Entry 4DV6 (X-ray diffraction, 3.30 A resolution); this record covers chains A and M of the 21 polymer chains in the assembly.

Chain A:
Molecule: 16S rRNA
From: Thermus thermophilus
Sequence (1522 nucleotides; each row starts with the number of its first residue; note: 42 numbers in that range are skipped by the numbering (no residue carries them; nothing is unmodelled there); a row labelled like 190A-190L holds insertion residues (190A, then the next letters in order); numbering starts at 0):
     0 UUUGUUGGAGAGUUUGAUCCUGGCUCAGGGUGAACGCUGGCGGCGUGCCU
    50 AAGACAUGCAAGUCGUGCGGG
    73 CCGCGGGGUUUU
    88 ACUCCG
    95 UGGUC
   101 AGCGGCGGACGGGUGAGUAACGCGUGGGU
  129A G
   130 ACCUACCCGGAAGAGGGGGACAACCCGGGGAAACUCGGGCUAAUCCCCCA
   180 UGUGGACCCGC
190A-190L CCCUUGGGGUGU
   191 GUCCAAAGGGCUUU
   216 GCCCGCUUCCGGAUGGGCCCGCGUCCCAUCAGCUAGUUGGUGGGGUAAUG
   266 GCCCACCAAGGCGACGACGGGUAGCCGGUCUGAGAGGAUGGCCGGCCACA
   316 GGGGCACUGAGACACGGGCCCCACUCCUACGGGAGGCAGCAGUUAGGAAU
   366 CUUCCGCAAUGGGCGCAAGCCUGACGGAGCGACGCCGCUUGGAGGAAGAA
   416 GCCCUUCGGGGUGUAAACUCCUGAA
   442 CCCGGGACGAAACCCCCGACGA
   474 GGGGACUGACGGUACCGGG
   494 GUAAUAGCGCCGGCCAACUCCGUGCCAGCAGCCGCGGUAAUACGGAGGGC
   544 GCGAGCGUUACCCGGAUUCACUGGGCGUAAAGGGCGUGUAGGCGGCCUGG
   594 GGCGUCCCAUGUGAAAGACCACGGCUCAACCGUGGGGGAGCGUGGGAUAC
   644 GCUCAGGCUAGACGGUGGGAGAGGGUGGUGGAAUUCCCGGAGUAGCGGUG
   694 AAAUGCGCAGAUACCGGGAGGAACGCCGAUGGCGAAGGCAGCCACCUGGU
   744 CCACCCGUGACGCUGAGGCGCGAAAGCGUGGGGAGCAAACCGGAUUAGAU
   794 ACCCGGGUAGUCCACGCCCUAAACGAUGCGCGCUAGGUCUCUGGGUCU
   848 CCUGGGGGCCGAAGCUAACGCGUUAAGCGCGCCGCCUGGGGAGUACGGCC
   898 GCAAGGCUGAAACUCAAGGGAAUUGACGGGGGCCCGCACAAGCGGUGGAG
   948 CAUGUGGUUUAAUUCGAAGXAACGCGAAGAACCUUACCAGGCCUUGACAU
   998 GCUAGG
 1003A G
  1004 AACCCGGGUGAAAGCCUGGGGUGCCCC
1030A-1030D GCGA
  1031 GGGGAGCCCUAGCACAGGUGCUGCAUGGCCGUCGUCAGCUCGUGCCGUGA
  1081 GGUGUUGGGUUAAGUCCCGCAACGAGCGCAACCCCCGCCGUUAGUUGCCA
  1131 GCGGUUCGGCCGGGCACUCUAACGGGACUGCCCGCGAAA
  1171 GCGGGAGGAAGGAGGGGACGACGUCUGGUCAGCAUGGCCCUUACGGCCUG
  1221 GGCGACACACGUGCUACAAUGCCCACUACAAAGCGAUGCCACCCGGCAAC
  1271 GGGGAGCUAAUCGCAAAAAGGUGGGCCCAGUUCGGAUUGGGGUCUGCAAC
  1321 CCGACCCCAUGAAGCCGGAAUCGCUAGUAAUCGCGGAUCAG
 1361A C
  1362 CAUGCCGCGGUGAAUACGUUCCCGGGCCUUGUACACACXGCCXGUXACGC
  1412 CAUGGGAGCGGGCUCUACCCGAAGUCGCCGGG
  1446 AGCCUACGGG
  1459 CAGGCGCCGAGGGUAGGGCCCGUGACUGGGGCGAAGUCGUAACAAGGUAG
  1509 CUGUACCGGAAGGUGCGGCUGGAUCCACUCCUUUCU
Not modelled in the structure: 0-4, 1534-1538
Construct notes: engineered mutation G915 (A1538 in M26923.1); conflict C1534 (A2157 in M26923.1), A1535 (C2158 in M26923.1)
Modified / non-standard residues: PSU (pseudouridine-5'-monophosphate) at position 516, 7MG (7N-methyl-8-hydroguanosine-5'-monophosphate) at position 527, M2G (N2-dimethylguanosine-5'-monophosphate) at position 966, 5MC (5-methylcytidine-5'-monophosphate) at position 967, 2MG (2N-methylguanosine-5'-monophosphate) at position 1207, 5MC (5-methylcytidine-5'-monophosphate) at position 1400, 4OC (4n,o2'-methylcytidine-5'-monophosphate) at position 1402, 5MC (5-methylcytidine-5'-monophosphate) at position 1404, 5MC (5-methylcytidine-5'-monophosphate) at position 1407, UR3 (3-methyluridine-5'-monophoshate) at position 1498, MA6 (6N-dimethyladenosine-5'-monophoshate) at position 1518, MA6 (6N-dimethyladenosine-5'-monophoshate) at position 1519, PSU (pseudouridine-5'-monophosphate) at position 1540, PSU (pseudouridine-5'-monophosphate) at position 1541
Ion coordination: Mg2+ site 1 near U5 (its only coordinating residue here); Mg2+ site 2 near U12 (its only coordinating residue here); Mg2+ site 3: U13, U14; Mg2+ site 4 near G22 (its only coordinating residue here); Mg2+ site 5: C58, U387; Mg2+ site 6: A59, U387; Mg2+ site 7: G61, G105; Mg2+ site 8: G70, U98; Mg2+ site 9 near U98 (its only coordinating residue here); Mg2+ site 10 near G107 (its only coordinating residue here); Mg2+ site 11 near G111 (its only coordinating residue here); Mg2+ site 12: G117, G289; 105 more Mg2+ sites not listed

Chain M:
Protein: ribosomal protein S13
From: Thermus thermophilus
UniProt: P80377 (RS13_THET8); residue numbers follow UniProt; this construct covers 1-126
Sequence (126 residues; row label = number of the first residue in the row):
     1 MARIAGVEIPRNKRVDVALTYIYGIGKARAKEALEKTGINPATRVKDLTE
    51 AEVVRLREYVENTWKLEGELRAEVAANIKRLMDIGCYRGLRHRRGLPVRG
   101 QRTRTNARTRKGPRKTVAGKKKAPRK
Not modelled in the structure: 1, 120-126

How chain A and chain M interact:
Residue-residue contacts - 87 pairs, chain A then chain M:
  G947(A) / Arg-108(M)  phosphate contact
  G947(A) / Thr-109(M)  hydrogen bond to the phosphate
  G947(A) / Arg-114(M)  salt bridge to the phosphate
  C948(A) / Asn-106(M)  base contact
  C948(A) / Ala-107(M)  phosphate contact
  C948(A) / Arg-108(M)  hydrogen bond to the phosphate
  C948(A) / Thr-109(M)  hydrogen bond to the phosphate
  A949(A) / Gln-101(M)  phosphate contact
  A949(A) / Arg-102(M)  phosphate contact
  A949(A) / Asn-106(M)  base contact
  U950(A) / Arg-102(M)  salt bridge to the phosphate
  U950(A) / Thr-105(M)  hydrogen bond to the base
  U950(A) / Asn-106(M)  base contact
  G951(A) / Arg-102(M)  salt bridge to the phosphate
  G951(A) / Thr-105(M)  base contact
  U952(A) / Arg-104(M)  hydrogen bond to the base
  U952(A) / Thr-105(M)  base contact
  G953(A) / Arg-104(M)  salt bridge to the phosphate
  G954(A) / Arg-104(M)  hydrogen bond to the base
  A1225(A) / Arg-102(M)  phosphate contact
  A1225(A) / Thr-103(M)  hydrogen bond to the phosphate
  A1225(A) / Arg-104(M)  hydrogen bond to the phosphate
  C1226(A) / Arg-91(M)  salt bridge to the phosphate
  C1226(A) / Leu-96(M)  phosphate contact
  C1226(A) / Thr-103(M)  hydrogen bond to the sugar
  C1226(A) / Arg-104(M)  base contact
  C1226(A) / Lys-111(M)  hydrogen bond to the sugar
  A1227(A) / Leu-96(M)  phosphate contact
  A1227(A) / Lys-111(M)  phosphate contact
  A1227(A) / Lys-115(M)  hydrogen bond to the sugar
  A1227(A) / Val-117(M)  sugar contact
  C1228(A) / Arg-104(M)  hydrogen bond to the base
  C1228(A) / Arg-108(M)  salt bridge to the phosphate
  C1228(A) / Lys-111(M)  salt bridge to the phosphate
  C1228(A) / Lys-115(M)  hydrogen bond to the phosphate
  C1228(A) / Thr-116(M)  phosphate contact
  C1228(A) / Val-117(M)  hydrogen bond to the sugar
  A1229(A) / Arg-104(M)  base contact
  A1229(A) / Thr-105(M)  base contact
  A1229(A) / Arg-114(M)  salt bridge to the phosphate
  A1229(A) / Thr-116(M)  hydrogen bond to the phosphate
  C1230(A) / Thr-105(M)  base contact
  G1295(A) / Arg-14(M)  hydrogen bond to the sugar
  C1296(A) / Arg-14(M)  sugar contact
  C1296(A) / Arg-44(M)  salt bridge to the phosphate
  C1297(A) / Arg-44(M)  salt bridge to the phosphate
  U1301(A) / Tyr-21(M)  hydrogen bond to the phosphate
  U1302(A) / Arg-14(M)  hydrogen bond to the base
  U1302(A) / Val-17(M)  phosphate contact
  U1302(A) / Tyr-21(M)  phosphate contact
  A1306(A) / Thr-109(M)  hydrogen bond to the sugar
  U1307(A) / Gln-101(M)  hydrogen bond to the phosphate
  U1307(A) / Thr-109(M)  sugar contact
  U1307(A) / Arg-110(M)  phosphate contact
  U1308(A) / His-92(M)  hydrogen bond to the phosphate
  U1308(A) / Pro-97(M)  phosphate contact
  U1308(A) / Val-98(M)  hydrogen bond to the phosphate
  U1308(A) / Arg-99(M)  base contact
  U1308(A) / Gln-101(M)  hydrogen bond to the phosphate
  U1308(A) / Arg-110(M)  salt bridge to the phosphate
  G1309(A) / Asn-77(M)  sugar contact
  G1309(A) / Ile-78(M)  sugar contact
  G1309(A) / Leu-81(M)  phosphate contact
  G1309(A) / Arg-88(M)  salt bridge to the phosphate
  G1309(A) / His-92(M)  salt bridge to the phosphate
  G1309(A) / Val-98(M)  phosphate contact
  G1309(A) / Arg-99(M)  salt bridge to the phosphate
  G1310(A) / Asn-77(M)  sugar contact
  G1310(A) / Arg-80(M)  salt bridge to the phosphate
  G1310(A) / Arg-88(M)  salt bridge to the phosphate
  C1321(A) / Tyr-87(M)  sugar contact
  G1323(A) / Gly-100(M)  phosphate contact
  C1328(A) / Ala-28(M)  phosphate contact
  C1328(A) / Arg-29(M)  hydrogen bond to the sugar
  A1329(A) / Tyr-23(M)  phosphate contact
  A1329(A) / Gly-24(M)  sugar contact
  A1329(A) / Ile-25(M)  phosphate contact
  A1329(A) / Gly-26(M)  hydrogen bond to the phosphate
  A1329(A) / Lys-27(M)  phosphate contact
  A1329(A) / Ala-28(M)  phosphate contact
  A1329(A) / Arg-29(M)  hydrogen bond to the phosphate
  A1329(A) / Leu-70(M)  sugar contact
  U1330(A) / Ile-22(M)  phosphate contact
  U1330(A) / Tyr-23(M)  phosphate contact
  U1330(A) / Gly-24(M)  phosphate contact
  U1330(A) / Ile-25(M)  hydrogen bond to the phosphate
  U1330(A) / Gly-26(M)  phosphate contact
Interface residues without a listed pair, chain A (34 interface residues in all): A946, C1320, C1322, G1331, A1332
Interface residues without a listed pair, chain M (45 interface residues in all): Lys-13, Thr-20, Val-74, Pro-113

Overview:
Chain A and chain M form an interface of 34 and 45 residues respectively; the contacts include 27 hydrogen
bonds and 16 salt bridges. Among the polar pairs are U950(A)/Thr-105(M), U952(A)/Arg-104(M) and
G954(A)/Arg-104(M). U13(A) and U14(A) coordinate Mg2+ site 3.
Here chain A is 16S rRNA and chain M is ribosomal protein S13, both from Thermus thermophilus. Entry 4DV6
(Crystal structure of the Thermus thermophilus 30S ribosomal subunit with a 16S rRNA mutation, A915G) was
determined by X-ray diffraction.
